Entry 9D83 (electron microscopy, 3.50 A resolution); this record covers chains B and E of the 6 polymer chains in the assembly.

== Chain B ==
Molecule: Head to tail adaptor Gp50
Organism: Shigella phage B2
Chain sequence (234 residues; row label = number of the first residue in the row):
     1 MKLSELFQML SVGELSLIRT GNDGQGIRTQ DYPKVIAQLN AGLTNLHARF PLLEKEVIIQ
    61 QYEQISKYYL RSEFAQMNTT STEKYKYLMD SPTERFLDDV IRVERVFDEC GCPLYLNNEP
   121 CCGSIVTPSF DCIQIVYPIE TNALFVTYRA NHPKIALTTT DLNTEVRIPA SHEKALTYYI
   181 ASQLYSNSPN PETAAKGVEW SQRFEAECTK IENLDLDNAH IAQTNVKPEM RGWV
Disordered / not traced: 1, 234

== Chain E ==
Molecule: Gp49
Organism: Shigella phage B2
Chain sequence (410 residues; numbered 1 to 410; the number before each row is that of its first residue):
     1 MIRTTNTCCG NQAGMVEKFI GTAYDVVKTV YDNLGEIQFI YNFLNDYGVL ITVDSVTELQ
    61 ELPTTAKYTR VYSSTPTGVR IYTDYLYVEG DRTGVLPSDP TATGSWVVVG SSNSGAATGT
   121 GAYIPFVFNN GSAAGGETTI VVPDYTIGVP EIYVEGFRQQ VGRGFTFNSV NLTVTLAQPL
   181 EQGDEVVLML SGNPAVPDNP NIDSWTVINW IYNNGAAVGG EQVIVIPYTF QTVPAIFKNG
   241 LRYQGGLSTQ SYTVDQDNKR ILLTEPLSTN DRLVVQLGGE LVTLESPDRS LYEIARATNM
   301 KDSEVIKSDN TVETLNGKRI LYDIVSQVYY WIPSSVPNNV YIQSVVNGQL TYLPGNIVVT
   361 LTPIVTLGLS GTTAQRPIGV LTGTQHFDTT LGKPIWFNGT AWVDSTGAVV
Disordered / not traced: 1-9, 75-410

== Chain B / chain E interface ==
Residue-residue contacts - 16 pairs, chain B then chain E:
  Glu63(B) with Ala13(E); Tyr24(E), hydrogen bond; Lys28(E), salt bridge
  Gln64(B) with Glu17(E); Tyr24(E)
  Ile65(B) with Glu17(E)
  Ser66(B) with Gly14(E); Glu17(E), hydrogen bond (backbone-side chain)
  Lys67(B) with Glu17(E), hydrogen bond (backbone-side chain)
  Tyr85(B) with Asp25(E), hydrogen bond
  Val136(B) with Gly10(E); Asn11(E), hydrogen bond (backbone-backbone)
  Tyr137(B) with Gly10(E); Asn11(E)
  Pro138(B) with Asn11(E); Ala13(E), hydrophobic

== Summary ==
9 residues of chain B face 8 of chain E across their interface; the contacts include 5 hydrogen bonds and 1
salt bridge. Among the polar pairs are Glu63(B)-Lys28(E), Glu63(B)-Tyr24(E) and Ser66(B)-Glu17(E).
Here chain B is Head to tail adaptor Gp50 and chain E is Gp49, both from Shigella phage B2. Entry 9D83
(Shigella flexneri bacteriophage B2 tail) was determined by electron microscopy (same publication as 9D7Z,
9D80, 9D81, 9D82 and 9D84).
